PDB entry 6VVV | X-ray diffraction, 3.20 A resolution | chains B and D of the 10 polymer chains in the assembly

== Chain B ==
Protein: DNA-directed RNA polymerase subunit alpha
Organism: Mycolicibacterium smegmatis (strain ATCC 700084 / mc(2)155)
Notes: EC 2.7.7.6
Reference sequence: A0QSL8 (RPOA_MYCS2); residue numbers follow UniProt; this construct covers 1-350
Sequence (350 residues; numbered 1 to 350; the number before each row is that of its first residue):
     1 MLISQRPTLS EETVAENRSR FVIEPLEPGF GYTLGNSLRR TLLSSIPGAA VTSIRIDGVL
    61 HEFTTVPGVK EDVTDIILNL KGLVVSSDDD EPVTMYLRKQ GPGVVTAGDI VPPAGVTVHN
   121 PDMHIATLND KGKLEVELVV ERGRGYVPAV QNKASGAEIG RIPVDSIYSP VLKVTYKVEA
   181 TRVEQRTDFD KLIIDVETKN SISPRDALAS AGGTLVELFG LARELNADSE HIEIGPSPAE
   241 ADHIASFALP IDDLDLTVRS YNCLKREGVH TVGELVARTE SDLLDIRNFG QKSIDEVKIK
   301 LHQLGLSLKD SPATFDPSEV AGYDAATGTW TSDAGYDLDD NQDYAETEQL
Disordered / not traced: 1, 237-350

== Chain D ==
Protein: DNA-directed RNA polymerase subunit beta'
Organism: Mycolicibacterium smegmatis (strain ATCC 700084 / mc(2)155)
Notes: EC 2.7.7.6
Reference sequence: A0QS66 (RPOC_MYCS2); residues 1-1317 here = UniProt positions 1-1317
Sequence (1317 residues; row label = number of the first residue in the row):
     1 MLDVNFFDEL RIGLATADDI RNWSYGEVKK PETINYRTLK PEKDGLFCEK IFGPTRDWEC
    61 YCGKYKRVRF KGIICERCGV EVTRAKVRRE RMGHIELAAP VTHIWYFKGV PSRLGYLLDL
   121 APKDLEKIIY FAAYVITSVD DEMRHNELST LEAEMAVEKK AVEDQRDADL EARAQKLEAD
   181 LAELEAEGAK SDVRRKVRDS GEREMRQLRD RAQRELDRLD EIWNTFTKLA PKQLIVDEVL
   241 YRELQDRYGE YFTGAMGAES IKKLIENFDI DAEAESLREV IRSGKGQKKL RALKRLKVVA
   301 AFQQSGNSPM GMVLDAVPVI PPELRPMVQL DGGRFATSDL NDLYRRVINR NNRLKRLIDL
   361 GAPEIIVNNE KRMLQESVDA LFDNGRRGRP VTGPGNRPLK SLSDLLKGKQ GRFRQNLLGK
   421 RVDYSGRSVI VVGPQLKLHQ CGLPKLMALE LFKPFVMKRL VDLNHAQNIK SAKRMVERQR
   481 PQVWDVLEEV IAEHPVLLNR APTLHRLGIQ AFEPQLVEGK AIQLHPLVCE AFNADFDGDQ
   541 MAVHLPLSAE AQAEARILML SSNNILSPAS GKPLAMPRLD MVTGLYYLTT LVEGATGEYQ
   601 AATKDAPEQG VYSSPAEAIM AMDRGALSVR AKIKVRLTEL RPPTDLEAQL FENGWKPGDA
   661 WTAETTLGRV MFNELLPKSY PFVNEQMHKK VQARIINDLA ERFPMIVVAQ TVDKLKDAGF
   721 YWATRSGVTV SMADVLVPPQ KQEILERHEA EADAIERKYQ RGALNHTERN ESLVKIWQDA
   781 TEEVGKALEE FYPADNPIIT IVKSGATGNL TQTRTLAGMK GLVTNPKGEF IPRPIKSSFR
   841 EGLTVLEYFI NTHGARKGLA DTALRTADSG YLTRRLVDVS QDVIVREHDC ETERGINVTL
   901 AERGPDGTLI RDAHVETSAF ARTLATDAVD ANGNVIIERG HDLGDPAIDA LLAAGITTVK
   961 VRSVLTCTSA TGVCAMCYGR SMATGKLVDI GEAVGIVAAQ SIGEPGTQLT MRTFHQGGVT
  1021 GGADIVGGLP RVQELFEARV PRNKAPIADV AGRVRLEESD KFFKITIVPD DGGEEVVYDK
  1081 LSKRQRLRVI THEDGTEGVL SDGDHVEVGD QLMEGAADPH EVLRVQGPRE VQIHLVKEVQ
  1141 EVYRAQGVSI HDKHIEVIVR QMLRRVTIID SGSTEFLPGS LTERAEFEAE NRRVVAEGGE
  1201 PAAGRPVLMG ITKASLATDS WLSAASFQET TRVLTDAAIN CRSDKLNGLK ENVIIGKLIP
  1261 AGTGISRYRN IQVQPTEEAR AAAYTIPSYE DQYYSPDFGQ ATGAAVPLDD YGYSDYR
Disordered / not traced: 1-2, 808-865, 906-909, 1009-1026, 1091-1097, 1171-1175, 1188-1201, 1283-1317
Ion coordination: Zn2+ site 1: Cys60, Cys62, Cys75, Cys78; Zn2+ site 2: Cys890, Cys967, Cys974, Cys977
Curated features (UniProtKB/Swiss-Prot):
  - binding site (Zn(2+)): Cys60, Cys62, Cys75, Cys78, Cys890, Cys967, Cys974, Cys977
  - binding site (Mg(2+)): Asp535, Asp537, Asp539

== Chain B / chain D interface ==
Residue-residue contacts (36):
  Arg39(B) - Ile619(D)
  Arg39(B) - Asp623(D)  salt bridge
  Arg40(B) - Asp623(D)  salt bridge
  His61(B) - Lys604(D)
  Phe63(B) - Lys604(D)
  Val73(B) - Pro607(D)  hydrophobic
  Thr74(B) - Glu608(D)  hydrogen bond
  Thr74(B) - Val611(D)
  Asp75(B) - Arg636(D)
  Ile77(B) - Pro607(D)  hydrophobic
  Leu78(B) - Val611(D)  hydrophobic
  Leu78(B) - Tyr612(D)
  Leu78(B) - Ser613(D)
  Leu78(B) - Arg636(D)
  Asn79(B) - Arg636(D)  hydrogen bond
  Lys81(B) - Ser613(D)
  Lys81(B) - Glu617(D)  salt bridge
  Tyr146(B) - Tyr612(D)
  Tyr146(B) - Glu617(D)  hydrogen bond
  Tyr146(B) - Met620(D)  hydrophobic
  Tyr146(B) - Arg624(D)
  Pro148(B) - Arg624(D)
  Asp165(B) - Glu617(D)
  Leu172(B) - Ala616(D)
  Lys173(B) - Ala616(D)
  Arg182(B) - Trp484(D)
  Arg182(B) - Asp485(D)  salt bridge
  Arg182(B) - Glu488(D)  salt bridge
  Glu184(B) - Trp484(D)
  Glu184(B) - Asp485(D)
  Gln185(B) - Lys445(D)  hydrogen bond (backbone-side chain)
  Gln185(B) - Glu518(D)
  Arg186(B) - Glu518(D)
  Thr187(B) - Leu516(D)  hydrogen bond (side chain-backbone)
  Thr187(B) - Val517(D)
  Thr187(B) - Glu518(D)  hydrogen bond (backbone-side chain)
Interface residues without a listed pair, chain B (24 interface residues in all): Leu43, Ile162, Ile167
Interface residues without a listed pair, chain D (24 interface residues in all): Pro481, Ala602, Thr603, Ala621

== Summary ==
The chain B/chain D interface involves 24 residues from each chain; the contacts include 6 hydrogen bonds and
5 salt bridges. Polar contacts include Arg39(B)-Asp623(D), Arg40(B)-Asp623(D) and Lys81(B)-Glu617(D). From
UniProt: 8 Zn2+-binding residues and 3 Mg2+-binding residues on chain D.
Chain B is DNA-directed RNA polymerase subunit alpha and chain D is DNA-directed RNA polymerase subunit beta',
both from Mycolicibacterium smegmatis (strain ATCC 700084 / mc(2)155); the structure, Crystal structure of a
Mycobacterium smegmatis transcription initiation complex with Rifampicin-resistant RNA polymerase, was
determined by X-ray diffraction, deposited together with 6VVS, 6VVT, 6VVX, 6VVY, 6VVZ and 6VW0.
